Entry 7UWH (electron microscopy, 3.10 A resolution); this record covers chains A and C of the 9 polymer chains in the assembly.

Chain A:
Molecule: 59-nt DNA strand
Sequence (59 nucleotides; row label = number of the first residue in the row; numbers below 1 keep their minus sign (DG-8 is residue -8)):
    -8 GCCGTAGGCG GGCTACCTCT CCATGACGGC GAATACCCTC CCAGGCCTGC TGGTAATCT
Unresolved in the structure: -8 to 0, 7-12, 39-50

Chain C:
Molecule: Ribonuclease HII
Source organism: Escherichia coli
Notes: EC 3.1.26.4
UniProtKB: W8T723 (W8T723_ECOLX); residues 1-198 here = UniProt positions 1-198
Sequence (198 residues; numbered 1 to 198; the number before each row is that of its first residue):
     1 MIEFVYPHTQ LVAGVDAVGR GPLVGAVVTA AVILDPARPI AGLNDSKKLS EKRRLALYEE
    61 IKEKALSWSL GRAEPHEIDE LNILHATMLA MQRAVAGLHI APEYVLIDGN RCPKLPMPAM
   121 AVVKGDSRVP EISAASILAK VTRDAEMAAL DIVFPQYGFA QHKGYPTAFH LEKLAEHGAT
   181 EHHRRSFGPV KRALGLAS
Unresolved in the structure: 1-8
Differences from the reference sequence: engineered mutation Ala17 (Glu in W8T723)
What the authors report for this chain:
  - binding site for DNA/RNA: Gly19 to Gly21, Lys47, Lys124, Lys140, Tyr165
  - catalytic residues: Asp16, Asp108, Asp126
  - mutagenesis - E17A: abolished catalytic activity on DNA substrate
  - mutagenesis - E17A: unchanged binding to DNA substrate
  - mutagenesis - K48A/K52A/R53A/E60A: unchanged catalytic activity

How chain A and chain C interact:
Residue-residue contacts - 10 pairs, chain A then chain C:
  DC31(A) with Pro166(C), base contact
  DC32(A) with Pro166(C), sugar contact; Pro189(C), phosphate contact; Arg192(C), salt bridge to the phosphate
  DC33(A) with Phe187(C), phosphate contact; Gly188(C), hydrogen bond to the phosphate
  DA34(A) with Asn82(C), hydrogen bond to the phosphate; Leu84(C), phosphate contact
  DG35(A) with Leu84(C), phosphate contact; His85(C), salt bridge to the phosphate
Also at the interface, not in a pair above, chain C (11 interface residues in all): Ile83, Arg111, Leu171

Summary:
5 residues of chain A and 11 residues of chain C are in contact; the contacts include 2 hydrogen bonds and 2
salt bridges. Among the polar pairs are DC33(A)-Gly188(C), DA34(A)-Asn82(C) and DC32(A)-Arg192(C). The paper
reports catalytic residues Asp16(C), Asp108(C) and Asp126(C); E17A of chain C abolishes catalytic activity on
DNA substrate.
Here chain A is a 59-nt DNA strand and chain C is Ribonuclease HII (Escherichia coli). Entry 7UWH (CryoEM
Structure of E. coli Transcription-Coupled Ribonucleotide Excision Repair (TC-RER) complex bound to
ribonucleotide substrate) was determined by electron microscopy together with 7UWE from the same study.
